8F1I - chains H and M of the 10 polymer chains in the assembly; structure by electron microscopy, 3.00 A resolution.

== Chain H ==
Protein: DNA-directed RNA polymerase subunit alpha
Source organism: Escherichia coli
Notes: EC 2.7.7.6
UniProtKB: P0A7Z4 (RPOA_ECOLI); numbering as in UniProt (aligned over 1-329)
Chain sequence (329 residues; each row starts with the number of its first residue):
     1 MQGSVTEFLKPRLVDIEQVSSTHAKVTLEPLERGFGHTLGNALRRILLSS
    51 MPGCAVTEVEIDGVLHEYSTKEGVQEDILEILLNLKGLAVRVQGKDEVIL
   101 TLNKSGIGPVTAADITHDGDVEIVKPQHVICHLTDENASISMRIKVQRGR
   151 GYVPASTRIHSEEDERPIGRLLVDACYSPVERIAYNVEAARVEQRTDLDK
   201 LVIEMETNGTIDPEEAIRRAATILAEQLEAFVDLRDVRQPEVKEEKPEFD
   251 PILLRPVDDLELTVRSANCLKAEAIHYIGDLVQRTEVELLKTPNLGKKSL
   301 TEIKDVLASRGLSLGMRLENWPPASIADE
Not modelled in the structure: 1-3, 159-169, 233-248, 326-329

== Chain M ==
Protein: RNA polymerase sigma-54 factor
Source organism: Escherichia coli
UniProtKB: P24255 (RP54_ECOLI); residues 1-477 here = UniProt positions 1-477
Chain sequence (480 residues; numbered -2 to 477; the number before each row is that of its first residue; numbers below 1 keep their minus sign (Ser-2 is residue -2)):
    -2 SEFMKQGLQLRLSQQLAMTPQLQQAIRLLQLSTLELQQELQQALESNPLL
    48 EQIDTHEEIDTRETQDSETLDTADALEQKEMPEELPLDASWDTIYTAGTP
    98 SGTSGDYIDDELPVYQGETTQTLQDYLMWQVELTPFSDTDRAIATSIVDA
   148 VDETGYLTVPLEDILESIGDEEIDIDEVEAVLKRIQRFDPVGVAAKDLRD
   198 CLLIQLSQFDKTTPWLEEARLIISDHLDLLANHDFRTLMRVTRLKEDVLK
   248 EAVNLIQSLDPRPGQSIQTGEPEYVIPDVLVRKHNGHWTVELNSDSIPRL
   298 QINQHYASMCNNARNDGDSQFIRSNLQDAKWLIKSLESRNDTLLRVSRCI
   348 VEQQQAFFEQGEEYMKPMVLADIAQAVEMHESTISRVTTQKYLHSPRGIF
   398 ELKYFFSSHVNTEGGGEASSTAIRALVKKLIAAENPAKPLSDSKLTSLLS
   448 EQGIMVARRTVAKYRESLSIPPSNQRKQLV
Not modelled in the structure: -2 to 11, 52-111, 477
Sequence notes: expression tag (-2 to 0)

== How chain H and chain M interact ==
Contacting residue pairs (16):
  Glu286(H) - Ser134(M)
  Lys297(H) - Asp171(M)  salt bridge
  Lys297(H) - Glu174(M)  salt bridge
  Thr301(H) - Asp173(M)
  Thr301(H) - Glu174(M)
  Lys304(H) - Asp137(M)  salt bridge
  Asp305(H) - Lys180(M)  salt bridge
  Ala308(H) - Ala177(M)
  Ala308(H) - Lys180(M)
  Ala308(H) - Arg181(M)
  Ala308(H) - Arg184(M)
  Ser309(H) - Arg184(M)  hydrogen bond (backbone-side chain)
  Leu312(H) - Arg181(M)
  Ser313(H) - Pro132(M)
  Ser313(H) - Arg181(M)  hydrogen bond
  Gly315(H) - Pro132(M)
Interface residues without a listed pair, chain H (13 interface residues in all): Arg310, Gly311, Met316
Interface residues without a listed pair, chain M (12 interface residues in all): Thr131, Glu169

== Summary ==
13 residues of chain H face 12 of chain M across their interface; the contacts include 2 hydrogen bonds and 4
salt bridges. Polar contacts include Lys297(H)-Asp171(M), Lys297(H)-Glu174(M) and Lys304(H)-Asp137(M).
Chain H is DNA-directed RNA polymerase subunit alpha and chain M is RNA polymerase sigma-54 factor, both from
Escherichia coli; the structure, SigN RNA polymerase early-melted intermediate bound to mismatch fragment
dhsU36mm1 (-12T), was determined by electron microscopy together with 8F1J and 8F1K from the same study.
